9H9K - chains 1 and G of the 11 polymer chains in the assembly; structure by electron microscopy, 3.80 A resolution.

[Chain 1]
Molecule: 16S RNA
Source organism: Escherichia coli
Sequence (1541 nucleotides; each row starts with the number of its first residue):
     1 AAAUUGAAGAGUUUGAUCAUGGCUCAGAUUGAACGCUGGCGGCAGGCCUA
    51 ACACAUGCAAGUCGAACGGUAACAGGAAGAAGCUUGCUUCUUUGCUGACG
   101 AGUGGCGGACGGGUGAGUAAUGUCUGGGAAACUGCCUGAUGGAGGGGGAU
   151 AACUACUGGAAACGGUAGCUAAUACCGCAUAACGUCGCAAGACCAAAGAG
   201 GGGGACCUUCGGGCCUCUUGCCAUCGGAUGUGCCCAGAUGGGAUUAGCUA
   251 GUAGGUGGGGUAACGGCUCACCUAGGCGACGAUCCCUAGCUGGUCUGAGA
   301 GGAUGACCAGCCACACUGGAACUGAGACACGGUCCAGACUCCUACGGGAG
   351 GCAGCAGUGGGGAAUAUUGCACAAUGGGCGCAAGCCUGAUGCAGCCAUGC
   401 CGCGUGUAUGAAGAAGGCCUUCGGGUUGUAAAGUACUUUCAGCGGGGAGG
   451 AAGGGAGUAAAGUUAAUACCUUUGCUCAUUGACGUUACCCGCAGAAGAAG
   501 CACCGGCUAACUCCGUGCCAGCAGCCXCGGUAAUACGGAGGGUGCAAGCG
   551 UUAAUCGGAAUUACUGGGCGUAAAGCGCACGCAGGCGGUUUGUUAAGUCA
   601 GAUGUGAAAUCCCCGGGCUCAACCUGGGAACUGCAUCUGAUACUGGCAAG
   651 CUUGAGUCUCGUAGAGGGGGGUAGAAUUCCAGGUGUAGCGGUGAAAUGCG
   701 UAGAGAUCUGGAGGAAUACCGGUGGCGAAGGCGGCCCCCUGGACGAAGAC
   751 UGACGCUCAGGUGCGAAAGCGUGGGGAGCAAACAGGAUUAGAUACCCUGG
   801 UAGUCCACGCCGUAAACGAUGUCGACUUGGAGGUUGUGCCCUUGAGGCGU
   851 GGCUUCCGGAGCUAACGCGUUAAGUCGACCGCCUGGGGAGUACGGCCGCA
   901 AGGUUAAAACUCAAAUGAAUUGACGGGGGCCCGCACAAGCGGUGGAGCAU
   951 GUGGUUUAAUUCGAUGXAACGCGAAGAACCUUACCUGGUCUUGACAUCCA
  1001 CGGAAGUUUUCAGAGAUGAGAAUGUGCCUUCGGGAACCGUGAGACAGGUG
  1051 CUGCAUGGCUGUCGUCAGCUCGUGUUGUGAAAUGUUGGGUUAAGUCCCGC
  1101 AACGAGCGCAACCCUUAUCCUUUGUUGCCAGCGGUCCGGCCGGGAACUCA
  1151 AAGGAGACUGCCAGUGAUAAACUGGAGGAAGGUGGGGAUGACGUCAAGUC
  1201 AUCAUGGCCCUUACGACCAGGGCUACACACGUGCUACAAUGGCGCAUACA
  1251 AAGAGAAGCGACCUCGCGAGAGCAAGCGGACCUCAUAAAGUGCGUCGUAG
  1301 UCCGGAUUGGAGUCUGCAACUCGACUCCAUGAAGUCGGAAUCGCUAGUAA
  1351 UCGUGGAUCAGAAUGCCACGGUGAAUACGUUCCCGGCCUUGUACACACCG
  1401 CCCGUXACACCAUGGGAGUGGGUUGCAAAAGAAGUAGGUAGCUUAACCUU
  1451 CGGGAGGGCGCUUACCACUUUGUGAUUCAUGACUGGGGUGAAGUCGUAAC
  1501 AAGGUAACCGUAGGGGAACCUGCGGUUGGAUCACCUCCUUA
Unresolved in the structure: 1-930, 1387-1541
Modified / non-standard residues: PSU (pseudouridine-5'-monophosphate) at position 516, G7M (N7-methyl-guanosine-5'-monophosphate) at position 527, 2MG (2N-methylguanosine-5'-monophosphate) at position 966, 5MC (5-methylcytidine-5'-monophosphate) at position 967, 2MG (2N-methylguanosine-5'-monophosphate) at position 1207, 4OC (4n,o2'-methylcytidine-5'-monophosphate) at position 1401, 5MC (5-methylcytidine-5'-monophosphate) at position 1406, UR3 (3-methyluridine-5'-monophoshate) at position 1497, 2MG (2N-methylguanosine-5'-monophosphate) at position 1515, MA6 (6N-dimethyladenosine-5'-monophoshate) at position 1517, MA6 (6N-dimethyladenosine-5'-monophoshate) at position 1518
Metal / ion sites: Mg2+ site 1 near A937 (its only coordinating residue here); Mg2+ site 2: A964, U1199; Mg2+ site 3 near C972 (its only coordinating residue here); Mg2+ site 4 near G1013 (its only coordinating residue here); Mg2+ site 5: C1054, A1197, G1198; Mg2+ site 6: A1067, A1092; Mg2+ site 7: U1083, G1084; Mg2+ site 8 near A1110 (its only coordinating residue here); Mg2+ site 9 near A1145 (its only coordinating residue here); Mg2+ site 10: C1158, G1184; Mg2+ site 11 near U1168 (its only coordinating residue here); Mg2+ site 12 near G1177 (its only coordinating residue here); 9 more Mg2+ sites not listed

[Chain G]
Name: Small ribosomal subunit protein uS7
Source organism: Escherichia coli
UniProt: P02359 (RS7_ECOLI); residues 1-179 here = UniProt positions 1-179
Sequence (179 residues; numbered 1 to 179; the number before each row is that of its first residue):
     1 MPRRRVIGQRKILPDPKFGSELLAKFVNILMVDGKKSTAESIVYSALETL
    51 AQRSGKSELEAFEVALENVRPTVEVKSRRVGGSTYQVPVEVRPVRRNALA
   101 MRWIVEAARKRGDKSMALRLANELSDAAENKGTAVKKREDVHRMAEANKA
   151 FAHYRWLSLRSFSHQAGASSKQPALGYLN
Unresolved in the structure: 1, 133-179

[Interface between chain 1 and chain G]
Contacting residue pairs - 63 pairs, chain 1 then chain G:
  C932(1) - Arg3(G)  phosphate contact
  C932(1) - Arg4(G)  phosphate contact
  G933(1) - Arg3(G)  salt bridge to the phosphate
  G933(1) - Arg4(G)  salt bridge to the phosphate
  A935(1) - Arg3(G)  hydrogen bond to the base
  A937(1) - Arg78(G)  hydrogen bond to the sugar
  A938(1) - Lys76(G)  salt bridge to the phosphate
  A938(1) - Arg95(G)  hydrogen bond to the phosphate
  G939(1) - Arg95(G)  salt bridge to the phosphate
  G939(1) - Arg102(G)  salt bridge to the phosphate
  C940(1) - Arg102(G)  phosphate contact
  A1092(1) - Arg4(G)  sugar contact
  A1092(1) - Arg5(G)  salt bridge to the phosphate
  A1239(1) - Asp113(G)  sugar contact
  A1239(1) - Lys114(G)  hydrogen bond to the sugar
  U1240(1) - Val32(G)  base contact
  U1240(1) - Arg109(G)  hydrogen bond to the base
  U1240(1) - Met116(G)  hydrogen bond to the phosphate
  U1240(1) - Arg119(G)  salt bridge to the phosphate
  G1241(1) - Lys35(G)  salt bridge to the phosphate
  A1289(1) - Lys35(G)  phosphate contact
  G1290(1) - Lys35(G)  salt bridge to the phosphate
  G1290(1) - Ser37(G)  hydrogen bond to the phosphate
  U1291(1) - Ser37(G)  hydrogen bond to the phosphate
  G1297(1) - Lys114(G)  hydrogen bond to the base
  U1298(1) - Asp113(G)  hydrogen bond to the sugar
  U1298(1) - Lys114(G)  salt bridge to the phosphate
  A1346(1) - Arg10(G)  base contact
  A1350(1) - Asp33(G)  hydrogen bond to the sugar
  U1351(1) - Asp33(G)  sugar contact
  U1372(1) - Asp33(G)  base contact
  U1372(1) - Gly34(G)  hydrogen bond to the sugar
  G1373(1) - Met31(G)  sugar contact
  G1373(1) - Gly34(G)  sugar contact
  G1373(1) - Lys36(G)  phosphate contact
  A1374(1) - Asn28(G)  hydrogen bond to the phosphate
  A1374(1) - Met31(G)  sugar contact
  A1374(1) - Lys36(G)  salt bridge to the phosphate
  A1375(1) - Arg10(G)  salt bridge to the phosphate
  A1375(1) - Ile12(G)  phosphate contact
  A1375(1) - Lys25(G)  salt bridge to the phosphate
  A1375(1) - Asn28(G)  hydrogen bond to the phosphate
  U1376(1) - Arg10(G)  hydrogen bond to the base
  U1376(1) - Lys25(G)  salt bridge to the phosphate
  U1376(1) - Ala98(G)  phosphate contact
  U1376(1) - Arg102(G)  salt bridge to the phosphate
  A1377(1) - Ile7(G)  base contact
  A1377(1) - Gln9(G)  hydrogen bond to the base
  A1377(1) - Arg95(G)  salt bridge to the phosphate
  C1378(1) - Arg78(G)  hydrogen bond to the base
  C1378(1) - Arg92(G)  hydrogen bond to the sugar
  G1379(1) - Pro2(G)  base contact
  G1379(1) - Arg78(G)  hydrogen bond to the base
  U1380(1) - Pro2(G)  base contact
  U1380(1) - Arg3(G)  hydrogen bond to the base
  U1380(1) - Arg78(G)  sugar contact
  U1381(1) - Arg78(G)  hydrogen bond to the base
  U1381(1) - Arg79(G)  hydrogen bond to the sugar
  U1381(1) - Val80(G)  base contact
  U1381(1) - Gly82(G)  hydrogen bond to the sugar
  C1382(1) - Arg79(G)  hydrogen bond to the sugar
  C1382(1) - Gly82(G)  phosphate contact
  C1383(1) - Arg3(G)  base contact
Also at the interface, not in a pair above, chain 1 (32 interface residues in all): C1384
Also at the interface, not in a pair above, chain G (37 interface residues in all): Gly8, Ile29, Thr38, Ile42, Ser83, Ser115

[In short]
32 residues of chain 1 and 37 residues of chain G are in contact, with 24 hydrogen bonds and 16 salt bridges.
Polar pairs include A935(1)-Arg3(G), U1240(1)-Arg109(G) and G1297(1)-Lys114(G). The Mg2+ site 2 is built by
A964(1) and U1199(1).
Here chain 1 is 16S RNA and chain G is Small ribosomal subunit protein uS7, both from Escherichia coli. Entry
9H9K (Complex 3 (HEAD) 30S-tRNA-GE81112) was determined by electron microscopy (same publication as 9H8G,
9H9H, 9H9I, 9H9J, 9H9L, 9H9M and 9H9N).
